PDB entry 7UX3 | electron microscopy, 9.60 A resolution (very low resolution: no residue pairs are listed; an interface is given only as per-side residue counts) | chains B and M of the 9 polymer chains in the assembly

== Chain B ==
Name: AP-1 complex subunit beta-1
Organism: Homo sapiens
Reference sequence: Q10567 (AP1B1_HUMAN); residue numbers follow UniProt; this construct covers 2-949
Chain sequence (948 residues; numbered 2 to 949; the number before each row is that of its first residue):
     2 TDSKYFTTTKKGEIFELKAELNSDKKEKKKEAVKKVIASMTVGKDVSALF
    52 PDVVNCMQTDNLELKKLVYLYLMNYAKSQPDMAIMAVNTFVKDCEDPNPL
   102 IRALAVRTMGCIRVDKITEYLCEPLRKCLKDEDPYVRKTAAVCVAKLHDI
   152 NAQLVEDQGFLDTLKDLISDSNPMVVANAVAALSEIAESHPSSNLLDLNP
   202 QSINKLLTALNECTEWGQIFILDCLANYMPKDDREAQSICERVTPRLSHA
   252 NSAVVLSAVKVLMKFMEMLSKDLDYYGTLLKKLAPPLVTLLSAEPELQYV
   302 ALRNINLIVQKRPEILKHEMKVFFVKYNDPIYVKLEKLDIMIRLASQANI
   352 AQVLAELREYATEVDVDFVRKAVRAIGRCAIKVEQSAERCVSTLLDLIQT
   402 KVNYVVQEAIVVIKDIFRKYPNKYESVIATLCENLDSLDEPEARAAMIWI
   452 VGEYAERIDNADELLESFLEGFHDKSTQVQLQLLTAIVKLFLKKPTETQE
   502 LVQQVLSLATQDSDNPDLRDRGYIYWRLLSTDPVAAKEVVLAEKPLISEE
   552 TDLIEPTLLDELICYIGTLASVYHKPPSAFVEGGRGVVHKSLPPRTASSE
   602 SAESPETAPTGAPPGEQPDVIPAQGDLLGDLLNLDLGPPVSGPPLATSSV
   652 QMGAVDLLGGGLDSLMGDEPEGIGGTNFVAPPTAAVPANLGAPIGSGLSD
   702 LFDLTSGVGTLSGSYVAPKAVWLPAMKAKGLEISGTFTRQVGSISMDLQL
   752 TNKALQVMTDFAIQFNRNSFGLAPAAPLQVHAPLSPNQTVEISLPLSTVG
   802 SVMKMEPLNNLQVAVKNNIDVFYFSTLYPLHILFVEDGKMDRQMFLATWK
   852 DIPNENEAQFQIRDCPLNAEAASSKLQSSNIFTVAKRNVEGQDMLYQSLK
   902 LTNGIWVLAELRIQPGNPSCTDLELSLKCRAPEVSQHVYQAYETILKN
Disordered / not traced: 2-13, 584-949
Construct notes: engineered mutation Arg359 (Lys in Q10567), Lys476 (Glu in Q10567)
Curated features (UniProtKB/Swiss-Prot):
  - modified residue: Lys318 (N6-acetyllysine), Tyr574 (3'-nitrotyrosine)
  - natural variant: Cys144 (C144R: In KIDAR), Glu792 to Asn949 (deletion: In KIDAR)

== Chain M ==
Name: AP-1 complex subunit mu-1
Organism: Mus musculus
Reference sequence: P35585 (AP1M1_MOUSE); residue numbers follow UniProt; this construct covers 2-423
Chain sequence (422 residues; each row starts with the number of its first residue):
     2 SASAVYVLDLKGKVLICRNYRGDVDMSEVEHFMPILMEKEEEGMLSPILA
    52 HGGVRFMWIKHNNLYLVATSKKNACVSLVFSFLYKVVQVFSEYFKELEEE
   102 SIRDNFVIIYELLDELMDFGYPQTTDSKILQEYITQEGHKLETGAPRPPA
   152 TVTNAVSWRSEGIKYRKNEVFLDVIEAVNLLVSANGNVLRSEIVGSIKMR
   202 VFLSGMPELRLGLNDKVLFDNTGRGKSKSVELEDVKFHQCVRLSRFENDR
   252 TISFIPPDGEFELMSYRLNTHVKPLIWIESVIEKHSHSRIEYMVKAKSQF
   302 KRRSTANNVEIHIPVPNDADSPKFKTTVGSVKWVPENSEIVWSVKSFPGG
   352 KEYLMRAHFGLPSVEAEDKEGKPPISVKFEIPYFTTSGIQVRYLKIIEKS
   402 GYQALPWVRYITQNGDYQLRTQ
Disordered / not traced: 139-145
Curated features (UniProtKB/Swiss-Prot):
  - modified residue: Ser2 (N-acetylserine), Thr152 (Phosphothreonine), Thr154 (Phosphothreonine), Thr223 (Phosphothreonine)

== Interface between chain B and chain M ==
At this resolution (10 A) residue pairs are not listed: 8 residues of chain B and 11 of chain M lie at the interface.

== In short ==
The interface between chain B and chain M involves 8 residues on one side and 11 on the other.
Here chain B is AP-1 complex subunit beta-1 (Homo sapiens) and chain M is AP-1 complex subunit mu-1 (Mus
musculus). Entry 7UX3 (Asymmetric unit of AP-1, Arf1, Nef lattice on MHC-I lipopeptide incorporated narrow
membrane tubes) was determined by electron microscopy (same publication as 8D4C, 8D4D, 8D4E, 8D4F, 8D4G, 8D9R
and 5 further entries).
